8UAE - chains A and O of the 18 polymer chains in the assembly; structure by electron microscopy, 3.25 A resolution.

Chain A:
Name: SIR2-like domain-containing protein
From: Escherichia coli
UniProtKB: A0A7B5N0T7 (A0A7B5N0T7_ECOLX); numbering as in UniProt (aligned over 1-415)
Chain sequence (415 residues; row label = number of the first residue in the row):
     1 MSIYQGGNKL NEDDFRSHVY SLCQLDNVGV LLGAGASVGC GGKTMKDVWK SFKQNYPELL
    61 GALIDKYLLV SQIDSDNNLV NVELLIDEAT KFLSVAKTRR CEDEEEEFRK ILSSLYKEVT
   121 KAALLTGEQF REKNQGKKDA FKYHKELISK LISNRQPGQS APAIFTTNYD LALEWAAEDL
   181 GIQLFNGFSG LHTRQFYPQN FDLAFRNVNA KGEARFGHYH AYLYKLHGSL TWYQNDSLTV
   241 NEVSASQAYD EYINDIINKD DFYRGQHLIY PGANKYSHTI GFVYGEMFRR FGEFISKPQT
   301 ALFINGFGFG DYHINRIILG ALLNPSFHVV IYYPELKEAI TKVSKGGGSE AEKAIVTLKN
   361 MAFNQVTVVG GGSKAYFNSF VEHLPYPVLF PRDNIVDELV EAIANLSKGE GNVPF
Unresolved in the structure: 1, 210-217, 408-415
Ligand contacts: Adenosine-5-Diphosphoribose (AR6; [(2R,3S,4R,5R)-5-(6-aminopurin-9-yl)-3,4-dihydroxy-oxolan-2-yl]methyl [hydroxy-[[(2R,3S,4R,5S)-3,4,5-trihydroxyoxolan-2-yl]methoxy]phosphoryl] hydrogen phosphate): Gly-33, Ala-34, Gly-35, Val-38, Thr-44, Met-45, Asn-81, Glu-83, Thr-167, His-227, Asn-305, Gly-306, Phe-307, Gly-308, Gly-310, Asp-311, Pro-334, Glu-335, Ala-375, Tyr-376, Phe-377
What the authors report for this chain:
  - catalytic residues: His-227, Asp-311, His-313
  - mutagenesis - H227A, D311A, H313A: abolished catalytic activity on NAD+
  - mutagenesis - H227A, D311A, H313A: decreased catalytic activity on single-stranded DNA
  - mutagenesis - H227A: decreased growth

Chain O:
Name: Nucleoside triphosphate hydrolase
From: Escherichia coli
UniProtKB: A0A822U1Y5 (A0A822U1Y5_ECOLX); residues 1-610 here = UniProt positions 1-610
Chain sequence (610 residues; each row starts with the number of its first residue):
     1 MSLFKLTEIS AIGYVVGLEG ERIRINLHEG LQGRLASHRK GVSSVTQPGD LIGFDAGNIL
    61 VVARVTDMAF VEADKAHKAN VGTSDLADIP LRQIIAYAIG FVKRELNGYV FISEDWRLPA
   121 LGSSAVPLTS DFLNIIYSID KEELPKAVEL GVDSRTKTVK IFASVDKLLS RHLAVLGSTG
   181 YGKSNFNALL TRKVSEKYPN SRIVIFDING EYAQAFTGIP NVKHTILGES PNVDSLEKKQ
   241 QKGELYSEEY YCYKKIPYQA LGFAGLIKLL RPSDKTQLPA LRNALSAINR THFKSRNIYL
   301 EKDDGETFLL YDDCRDTNQS KLAEWLDLLR RRRLKRTNVW PPFKSLATLV AEFGCVAADR
   361 SNGSKRDAFG FSNVLPLVKI IQQLAEDIRF KSIVNLNGGG ELADGGTHWD KAMSDEVDYF
   421 FGKEKGQEND WNVHIVNMKN LAQDHAPMLL SALLEMFAEI LFRRGQERSY PTVLLLEEAH
   481 HYLRDPYAEI DSQIKAYERL AKEGRKFKCS LIVSTQRPSE LSPTVLAMCS NWFSLRLTNE
   541 RDLQALRYAM ESGNEQILKQ ISGLPRGDAV AFGSAFNLPV RISINQARPG PKSSDAVFSE
   601 EWANCTELRC
Unresolved in the structure: 1-3, 73-88, 605-610
Ligand contacts: ATP-gamma-S: Gly-177, Ser-178, Thr-179, Gly-180, Tyr-181, Gly-182, Lys-183, Ser-184, Asn-185, Glu-478, Gln-516, Arg-566, Gly-567, Ile-584, Asn-585, Gln-586

Interface between chain A and chain O:
Pairs across the interface (20):
  Tyr-20(A) / Asn-58(O)
  Ser-153(A) / Leu-6(O)
  Tyr-219(A) / Phe-4(O)  hydrophobic
  Tyr-219(A) / Leu-6(O)
  Tyr-386(A) / Arg-104(O)
  Pro-387(A) / Gly-57(O)
  Pro-387(A) / Arg-104(O)  hydrogen bond (backbone-side chain)
  Val-388(A) / Gly-57(O)  hydrogen bond (backbone-backbone)
  Val-388(A) / Asn-58(O)
  Val-388(A) / Arg-104(O)  hydrogen bond (backbone-side chain)
  Leu-389(A) / Leu-6(O)
  Leu-389(A) / Thr-7(O)
  Leu-389(A) / Asp-55(O)
  Leu-389(A) / Phe-132(O)  hydrophobic
  Phe-390(A) / Leu-6(O)
  Pro-391(A) / Lys-5(O)
  Pro-391(A) / Leu-6(O)
  Pro-391(A) / Glu-8(O)
  Arg-392(A) / Arg-104(O)
  Arg-392(A) / Asn-107(O)
Other interface residues (no listed pair), chain A (15 interface residues in all): Ser-149, Ile-152, Leu-180, Ile-182, Ile-395
Other interface residues (no listed pair), chain O (18 interface residues in all): Arg-39, Ala-56, Ile-59, Leu-60, Val-102, Tyr-109, Val-126

In short:
The interface between chain A and chain O involves 15 residues on one side and 18 on the other, with 3
hydrogen bonds. Polar pairs include Pro-387(A)/Arg-104(O), Val-388(A)/Arg-104(O) and Val-388(A)/Gly-57(O).
Ligands of chain A: Adenosine-5-Diphosphoribose. The paper reports catalytic residues His-227(A), Asp-311(A)
and His-313(A); H227A, D311A and H313A of chain A abolish catalytic activity on NAD+.
Chain A is SIR2-like domain-containing protein and chain O is Nucleoside triphosphate hydrolase, both from
Escherichia coli; the structure, E. coli Sir2_HerA complex (12:6) with ATPgamaS, was determined by electron
microscopy, deposited together with 8SU9, 8SUW, 8SUB, 8SXX and 8UAF.
